7L8Z - chains B and E of the 8 polymer chains in the assembly; structure by electron microscopy, 3.80 A resolution.

[Chain B (and E)]
Name: BG505 SOSIP.v5.2 N241/N289 - gp41
Source organism: Human immunodeficiency virus 1
Notes: chain E of this document is another copy of the same molecule, construct and numbering; everything in this record applies to it too
Sequence (145 residues; numbered 520 to 664; the number before each row is that of its first residue):
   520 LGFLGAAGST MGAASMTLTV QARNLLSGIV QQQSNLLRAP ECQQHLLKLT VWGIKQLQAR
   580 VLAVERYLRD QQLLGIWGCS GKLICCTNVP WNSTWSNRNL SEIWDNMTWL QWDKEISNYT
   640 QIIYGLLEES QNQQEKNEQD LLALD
Not modelled in the structure: 520, 553-559, 664 (chain E: 520, 551-559, 664)
Disulfide bonds: Cys-598/Cys-604
Covalent attachments: N-acetylglucosamine (NAG) linked to Asn-611, Asn-618, Asn-637
What the authors report for this chain:
  - conformationally variable residues (loop rearrangement): Glu-560 to Lys-567

[How chain B and chain E interact]
Contacting residue pairs (33):
  Thr-538(B) with Glu-647(E), hydrogen bond
  Ala-541(B) with Gln-591(E), hydrogen bond (backbone-side chain)
  Arg-542(B) with Ile-595(E); Glu-647(E), salt bridge
  Leu-544(B) with Gln-591(E)
  Leu-545(B) with Leu-587(E), hydrophobic; Gln-591(E)
  Ser-546(B) with Arg-588(E)
  Ile-548(B) with Glu-584(E)
  Val-549(B) with Arg-585(E); Arg-588(E)
  Leu-566(B) with Val-570(E); Ile-573(E), hydrophobic; Lys-574(E); Gln-577(E)
  Thr-569(B) with Thr-569(E)
  Ile-573(B) with Ile-573(E), hydrophobic
  Leu-576(B) with Ile-573(E), hydrophobic; Leu-576(E), hydrophobic; Gln-577(E)
  Arg-579(B) with Leu-581(E); Glu-584(E), salt bridge
  Val-580(B) with Val-580(E), hydrophobic
  Val-583(B) with Leu-587(E), hydrophobic
  Tyr-586(B) with Gln-591(E)
  Leu-587(B) with Leu-587(E), hydrophobic
  Gly-600(B) with Gly-594(E); Glu-654(E)
  Lys-601(B) with Glu-654(E)
  Leu-602(B) with Glu-654(E), hydrogen bond (backbone-side chain)
  Ile-603(B) with Glu-654(E), hydrogen bond (backbone-side chain); Gln-658(E)
  Cys-605(B) with Leu-661(E), hydrophobic
Other interface residues (no listed pair), chain B (25 interface residues in all): Ser-534, Met-535, Gly-572
Other interface residues (no listed pair), chain E (23 interface residues in all): Val-583, Leu-592, Asn-651, Lys-655

[In short]
25 residues of chain B face 23 of chain E across their interface; the contacts include 4 hydrogen bonds and 2
salt bridges. Among the polar pairs are Arg-542(B)/Glu-647(E), Arg-579(B)/Glu-584(E) and
Thr-538(B)/Glu-647(E). N-acetylglucosamine is covalently linked to Asn-611(B), Asn-618(B) and Asn-637(B). The
paper reports conformational variability at Glu-560(B).
Both chains are BG505 SOSIP.v5.2 N241/N289 - gp41 (Human immunodeficiency virus 1). Entry 7L8Z (BG505
SOSIP.v5.2 N241/N289 in complex with the polyclonal Fab pAbC-7 from animal Rh.33311 (Wk26 time point)) was
determined by electron microscopy, deposited together with 7L7T, 7L7U, 7L85, 7L86, 7L87, 7L88 and 15 further
entries.
